7LX3 - chains L and H of the 9 polymer chains in the assembly; structure by electron microscopy, 3.45 A resolution.

[Chain L]
Name: PGT122 Fab light chain
Source organism: Homo sapiens
Notes: antibody fragment or engineered binder
Chain sequence (213 residues; row label = number of the first residue in the row; note: 1 number in that range is skipped by the numbering (no residue carries it; nothing is unmodelled there); a row labelled like 67A-67C holds insertion residues (67A, then the next letters in order)):
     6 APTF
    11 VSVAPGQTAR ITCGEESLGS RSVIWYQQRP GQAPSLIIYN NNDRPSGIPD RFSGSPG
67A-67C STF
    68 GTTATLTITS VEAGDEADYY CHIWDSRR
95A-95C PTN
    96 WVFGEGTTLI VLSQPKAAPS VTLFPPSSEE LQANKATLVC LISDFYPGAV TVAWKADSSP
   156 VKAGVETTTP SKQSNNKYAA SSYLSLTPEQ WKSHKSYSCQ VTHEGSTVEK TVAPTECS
Unresolved in the structure: 110-213
Disulfide bonds: Cys23-Cys88

[Chain H]
Name: PGT122 Fab heavy chain
Source organism: Homo sapiens
Notes: antibody fragment or engineered binder
Chain sequence (235 residues; row label = number of the first residue in the row; a row labelled like 82A-82C holds insertion residues (82A, then the next letters in order)):
     1 QVHLQESGPG LVKPSETLSL TCNVSGTLVR DNYWSWIRQP LGKQPEWIGY VHDSGDTNYN
    61 PSLKSRVHLS LDKSKNLVSL RL
82A-82C TGV
    83 TAADSAIYYC ATTKHGRR
100A-100R IYGVVAFKEWFTYFYMDV
   101 WGKGTSVTVS SASTKGPSVF PLAPSSKSTS GGTAALGCLV KDYFPEPVTV SWNSGALTSG
   161 VHTFPAVLQS SGLYSLSSVV TVPSSSLGTQ TYICNVNHKP SNTKVDKRVE PKSC
Unresolved in the structure: 111-214
Disulfide bonds: Cys22-Cys92

[Chain L / chain H interface]
Residue-residue contacts (42):
  Ser30(L) - Arg100(H)
  Ser30(L) - Tyr100B(H)
  Arg31(L) - Arg100(H)  hydrogen bond (backbone-side chain)
  Ser32(L) - Tyr100M(H)
  Ile34(L) - Phe100N(H)
  Ile34(L) - Tyr100O(H)  hydrophobic
  Tyr36(L) - Tyr100O(H)
  Tyr36(L) - Met100P(H)  hydrogen bond (side chain-backbone)
  Tyr36(L) - Trp101(H)  hydrophobic
  Gln38(L) - Gln39(H)  hydrogen bond
  Ala43(L) - Tyr91(H)  hydrophobic
  Ala43(L) - Gly102(H)
  Pro44(L) - Trp101(H)
  Leu46(L) - Tyr100O(H)  hydrophobic
  Leu46(L) - Met100P(H)
  Tyr49(L) - Tyr100M(H)
  Tyr49(L) - Tyr100O(H)  hydrophobic
  Asn50(L) - Tyr100M(H)
  Gly67(L) - Arg100(H)
  Tyr87(L) - Gln39(H)  hydrogen bond
  Tyr87(L) - Gln44(H)
  Tyr87(L) - Pro45(H)
  His89(L) - Trp47(H)
  Trp91(L) - Trp47(H)  hydrophobic
  Trp91(L) - Phe100K(H)  hydrophobic
  Trp91(L) - Thr100L(H)
  Trp91(L) - Tyr100M(H)
  Trp91(L) - Phe100N(H)  hydrogen bond (side chain-backbone)
  Ser93(L) - Tyr100B(H)
  Ser93(L) - Phe100K(H)
  Asn95C(L) - Trp47(H)
  Trp96(L) - Glu46(H)
  Trp96(L) - Trp47(H)  hydrogen bond (backbone-backbone)
  Trp96(L) - Gly49(H)
  Trp96(L) - Tyr59(H)
  Trp96(L) - Asn60(H)
  Trp96(L) - Pro61(H)
  Val97(L) - Glu46(H)
  Phe98(L) - Gln44(H)  hydrogen bond (backbone-side chain)
  Phe98(L) - Pro45(H)  hydrogen bond (backbone-backbone)
  Gly99(L) - Gln44(H)
  Glu100(L) - Gln44(H)
Interface residues without a listed pair, chain L (26 interface residues in all): Ala6, Gln42, Ser45, Ser67A
Interface residues without a listed pair, chain H (26 interface residues in all): Ile37, Gly42, Lys43, Ile48, Tyr50, Asn58

[Summary]
Chain L and chain H each contribute 26 residues to their interface; the contacts include 8 hydrogen bonds.
Polar contacts include Arg31(L)-Arg100(H), Tyr36(L)-Met100P(H) and Gln38(L)-Gln39(H).
Chain L is PGT122 Fab light chain and chain H is PGT122 Fab heavy chain, both from Homo sapiens; the
structure, Cryo-EM structure of EDC-crosslinked ConSOSL.UFO.664 (ConS-EDC) in complex with bNAb PGT122, was
determined by electron microscopy, deposited together with 7LX2, 7LXM and 7LXN.
